3GDJ - chains A and B of the 4 polymer chains in the assembly; structure by X-ray diffraction, 2.00 A resolution.

Chain A:
Name: Hemoglobin subunit alpha
Source organism: Camelus dromedarius
Reference sequence: P63106 (HBA_CAMDR); residue numbers follow UniProt; this construct covers 1-141
Chain sequence (141 residues; row label = number of the first residue in the row):
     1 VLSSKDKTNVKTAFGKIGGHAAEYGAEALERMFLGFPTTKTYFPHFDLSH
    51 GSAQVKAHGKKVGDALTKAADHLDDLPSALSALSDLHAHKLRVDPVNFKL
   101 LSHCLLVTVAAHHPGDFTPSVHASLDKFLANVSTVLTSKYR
Ion coordination: heme Fe near His87 (its only coordinating residue here)
Small-molecule neighbours: heme (HEM): Met32, Thr39, Tyr42, Phe43, His45, Phe46, His58, Lys61, Val62, Ala65, Leu66, Leu83, Leu86, His87, Leu91, Val93, Asn97, Phe98, Leu101, Leu105, Val132, Leu136
UniProt features mapped onto this chain:
  - binding site (O2): His58
  - binding site (heme b): His87
  - modified residue: Ser3 (Phosphoserine), Lys7 (N6-succinyllysine), Thr8 (Phosphothreonine), Lys11 (N6-succinyllysine), Lys16 (N6-acetyllysine), Tyr24 (Phosphotyrosine), Lys40 (N6-succinyllysine), Ser49 (Phosphoserine), Ser102 (Phosphoserine), Thr108 (Phosphothreonine), Ser124 (Phosphoserine), Thr134 (Phosphothreonine), Thr137 (Phosphothreonine), Ser138 (Phosphoserine)

Chain B:
Name: Hemoglobin subunit beta
Source organism: Camelus dromedarius
Reference sequence: P68231 (HBB_CAMDR); residues 1-146 here correspond to UniProt positions 2-147 (UniProt number = residue number + 1)
Chain sequence (146 residues; numbered 1 to 146; the number before each row is that of its first residue):
     1 VHLSGDEKNAVHGLWSKVKVDEVGGEALGRLLVVYPWTRRFFESFGDLST
    51 ADAVMNNPKVKAHGSKVLNSFGDGLNHLDNLKGTYAKLSELHCDKLHVDP
   101 ENFRLLGNVLVVVLARHFGKEFTPDLQAAYQKVVAGVANALAHRYH
Ion coordination: heme Fe near His92 (its only coordinating residue here)
Small-molecule neighbours: heme (HEM): Leu31, Thr38, Phe41, Phe42, Phe45, His63, Lys66, Val67, Ser70, Phe71, Tyr85, Leu88, Leu91, His92, Leu96, Val98, Asn102, Phe103, Leu106, Val137, Leu141
UniProt features mapped onto this chain:
  - binding site (heme b): His63, His92
  - modified residue: Val1 (N-acetylvaline), Ser44 (Phosphoserine), Lys59 (N6-acetyllysine), Lys82 (N6-acetyllysine), Cys93 (S-nitrosocysteine)

Chain A / chain B interface:
Residue-residue contacts (38; chain A residue first):
  Arg31(A) with Phe122(B), hydrogen bond (side chain-backbone); Thr123(B), hydrogen bond (side chain-backbone); Pro124(B); Gln127(B), hydrogen bond
  Leu34(A) with Pro124(B), hydrophobic; Asp125(B); Ala128(B)
  Gly35(A) with Ala128(B); Gln131(B)
  Phe36(A) with Gln131(B)
  His103(A) with Asn108(B), hydrogen bond (side chain-backbone); Val111(B); Val112(B); Gln127(B); Gln131(B)
  Cys104(A) with Gln127(B)
  Val107(A) with Val112(B), hydrophobic; Ala115(B); Gln127(B)
  Ala110(A) with Val112(B); Arg116(B)
  Ala111(A) with Ala115(B); Gly119(B)
  Pro114(A) with Arg116(B), hydrogen bond (backbone-side chain)
  Phe117(A) with Arg30(B), hydrogen bond (backbone-side chain); Val112(B), hydrophobic; Arg116(B)
  Thr118(A) with Arg30(B), hydrogen bond (backbone-side chain)
  Pro119(A) with Arg30(B); Val33(B); Met55(B), hydrophobic
  Ser120(A) with Ala51(B)
  His122(A) with Arg30(B); Val34(B); Val112(B)
  Ala123(A) with Val34(B), hydrophobic
  Asp126(A) with Val34(B); Tyr35(B)
Interface residues without a listed pair, chain A (18 interface residues in all): Glu30
Interface residues without a listed pair, chain B (20 interface residues in all): Lys120

Summary:
The interface between chain A and chain B involves 18 residues on one side and 20 on the other, with 7
hydrogen bonds. Polar contacts include Arg31(A)-Phe122(B), Arg31(A)-Thr123(B) and Arg31(A)-Gln127(B). Ligands
of chain A: heme. Bound to chain B: heme.
Here chain A is Hemoglobin subunit alpha and chain B is Hemoglobin subunit beta, both from Camelus
dromedarius. Entry 3GDJ (Crystal structure determination of camel(Camelus dromedarius)hemoglobin at 2 angstrom
resolution) was determined by X-ray diffraction.
